Entry 8G2Y (electron microscopy, 3.44 A resolution); this record covers chains B and N of the 5 polymer chains in the assembly.

Chain B:
Name: Guanine nucleotide-binding protein G(I)/G(S)/G(T) subunit beta-1
Organism: Homo sapiens
UniProt: P62873 (GBB1_HUMAN); residue numbers follow UniProt; this construct covers 2-340
Amino-acid sequence (358 residues; each row starts with the number of its first residue; numbers below 1 keep their minus sign (Met-17 is residue -17)):
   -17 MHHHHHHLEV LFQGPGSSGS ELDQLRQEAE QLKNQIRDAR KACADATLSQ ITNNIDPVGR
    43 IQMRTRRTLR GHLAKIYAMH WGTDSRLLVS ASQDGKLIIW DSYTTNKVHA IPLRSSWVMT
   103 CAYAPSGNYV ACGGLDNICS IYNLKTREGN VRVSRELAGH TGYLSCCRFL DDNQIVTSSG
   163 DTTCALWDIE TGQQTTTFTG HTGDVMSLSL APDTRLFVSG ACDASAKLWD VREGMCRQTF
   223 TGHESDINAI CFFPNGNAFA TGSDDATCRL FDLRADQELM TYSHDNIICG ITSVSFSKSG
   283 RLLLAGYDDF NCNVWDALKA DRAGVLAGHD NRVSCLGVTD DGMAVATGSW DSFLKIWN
Not modelled in the structure: -17 to 40, 65-68, 128-132
Differences from the reference sequence: expression tag (-17 to 1)
Curated features (UniProtKB/Swiss-Prot):
  - modified residue: Ser2 (N-acetylserine), His266 (Phosphohistidine)
  - natural variant: Leu30 (L30F: In MRD42; uncertain significance), Arg52 (R52G: In MRD42), Gly64 (G64V: In MRD42), Asp76 (D76E: In MRD42; D76G: In MRD42), Gly77 (G77S: In MRD42), Lys78 (K78R: In MRD42), Ile80 (I80N: In MRD42; I80T: In MRD42), His91 (H91R: In MRD42; uncertain significance), Ala92 (A92T: In MRD42), Pro94 (P94S: In MRD42), Leu95 (L95P: In MRD42), Arg96 (R96L: In MRD42), 5 further natural variant entries in UniProt

Chain N:
Name: Nanobody 35
Organism: Lama glama
Notes: antibody fragment or engineered binder
Amino-acid sequence (181 residues; each row starts with the number of its first residue; numbers below 1 keep their minus sign (Met-21 is residue -21)):
   -21 MKYLLPTAAA GLLLLAAQPA MAQVQLQESG GGLVQPGGSL RLSCAASGFT FSNYKMNWVR
    39 QAPGKGLEWV SDISQSGARI SYTGSVKGRF TISRDNAKNT LYLQMNSLKP EDTAVYYCAR
    99 CPAPFTRDCF DVTSTTYAYR GQGTQVTVSS LEVLFQGPGH HHHHHHHGSE DQVDPRLIDG
   159 K
Not modelled in the structure: -21 to 0, 9-17, 127-159
Disulfides: Cys22-Cys96, Cys99-Cys107

Interface between chain B and chain N:
Contacting residue pairs (17):
  Thr184(B) with Thr114(N)
  Cys204(B) with Tyr117(N), hydrogen bond (backbone-side chain)
  Asp205(B) with Ala116(N); Tyr117(N)
  Ala206(B) with Tyr117(N), hydrogen bond (backbone-side chain)
  Thr223(B) with Gln1(N), hydrogen bond (backbone-backbone)
  His225(B) with Val2(N)
  Glu226(B) with Val2(N); Gly26(N); Phe27(N); Tyr32(N), hydrogen bond; Arg98(N), hydrogen bond (backbone-side chain)
  Ser227(B) with Arg98(N); Pro100(N), hydrogen bond (side chain-backbone); Tyr117(N), hydrogen bond (backbone-side chain)
  Asp228(B) with Tyr117(N), hydrogen bond
  Asp246(B) with Ala101(N)
Interface residues without a listed pair, chain B (13 interface residues in all): Gly224, Asp247, Ile270
Interface residues without a listed pair, chain N (14 interface residues in all): Thr28, Pro102, Phe103

Summary:
13 residues of chain B and 14 residues of chain N are in contact; the contacts include 8 hydrogen bonds. Polar
contacts include Cys204(B)-Tyr117(N), Ala206(B)-Tyr117(N) and Glu226(B)-Tyr32(N).
Here chain B is Guanine nucleotide-binding protein G(I)/G(S)/G(T) subunit beta-1 (Homo sapiens) and chain N is
Nanobody 35 (Lama glama). Entry 8G2Y (Cryo-EM structure of ADGRF1 coupled to miniGs/q) was determined by
electron microscopy.
